PDB entry 5TA8 | X-ray diffraction, 2.60 A resolution | chain A

Chain A:
Name: Serine/threonine-protein kinase PLK1
Source organism: Homo sapiens
Notes: EC 2.7.11.21
UniProt: P53350 (PLK1_HUMAN); residues 13-345 here = UniProt positions 13-345
Sequence (358 residues; numbered -12 to 345; the number before each row is that of its first residue; numbers below 1 keep their minus sign (Met-12 is residue -12)):
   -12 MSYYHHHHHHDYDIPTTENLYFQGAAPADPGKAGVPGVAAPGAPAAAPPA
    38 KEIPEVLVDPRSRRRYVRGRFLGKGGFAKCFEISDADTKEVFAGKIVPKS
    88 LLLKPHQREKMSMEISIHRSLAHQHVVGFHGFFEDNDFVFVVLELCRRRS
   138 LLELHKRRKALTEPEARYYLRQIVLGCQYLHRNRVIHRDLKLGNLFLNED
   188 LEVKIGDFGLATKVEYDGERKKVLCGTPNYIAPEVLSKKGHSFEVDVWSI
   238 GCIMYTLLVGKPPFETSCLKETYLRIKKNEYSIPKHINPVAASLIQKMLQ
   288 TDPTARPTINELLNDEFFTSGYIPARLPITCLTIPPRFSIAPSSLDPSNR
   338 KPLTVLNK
Not modelled in the structure: -12 to 36, 331-345
Sequence notes: initiating methionine (-12); expression tag (-11 to 12); conflict Val210 (Thr in P53350)
Ion coordination: Zn2+: Cys212, Cys255
Residues lining bound ligands: 79C (4-[(9-cyclopentyl-7,7-difluoro-5-methyl-6-oxo-6,7,8,9-tetrahydro-5H-pyrimido[4,5-b][1,4]diazepin-2-yl)amino]-3-methoxy-N-(1-methylpiperidin-4-yl)benzamide): Arg57, Phe58, Leu59, Gly60, Lys61, Gly62, Cys67, Glu69, Ala80, Lys82, Val114, Leu130, Glu131, Leu132, Cys133, Arg134, Arg136, Phe183
Swiss-Prot annotation at these positions:
  - region: Asp194 to Glu221 (Activation loop)
  - motif: Arg337 to Leu340 (D-box that targets the protein for proteasomal degradation in anaphase)
  - active site: Asp176 (Proton acceptor)
  - binding site (ATP): Leu59 to Cys67, Lys82, Glu131, Lys178 to Asn181, Asp194
  - modified residue: Ser103 (Phosphoserine), Ser137 (Phosphoserine), Thr214 (Phosphothreonine), Ser269 (Phosphoserine), Ser335 (Phosphoserine)
  - cross-link (Glycyl lysine isopeptide (Lys-Gly)): Lys19 (interchain with G-Cter in ubiquitin), Lys338 (interchain with G-Cter in SUMO2)
  - mutagenesis: Cys67 (C67V: In analog-sensitive mutant; enlarged catalytic pocket to accommodate purine analogs; when associated with G-130), Lys82 (K82M: Loss of kinase activity. No effect on S-phase progression; K82R: Loss of kinase activity. No effect on RIOK2-binding), Leu130 (L130G: In analog-sensitive mutant; enlarged catalytic pocket to accommodate purine analogs; when associated with V-67), Ser137 (S137A: No change in activity. Increases activity and restores recovery after DNA damage checkpoint; when associated with D-210; S137D: Increases activity. Results in a block in G1/S), Asp176 (D176N: Abolishes kinase activity), Asp194 (D194A: Does not interfere with FRY-binding), Arg337 (R337A: Interferes with ubiquitination and subsequent proteasomal degradation in anaphase; when associated with A-340), Leu340 (L340A: Interferes with ubiquitination and subsequent proteasomal degradation in anaphase; when associated with A-337)

Summary:
Bound to chain A: compound 79C. The Zn2+ site is built by Cys212 and Cys255. Curated annotation (UniProt)
lists active-site residue Asp176, 16 ATP-binding residues and 8 mutagenesis sites.
Chain A is Serine/threonine-protein kinase PLK1 (Homo sapiens); the structure, Crystal structure of PLK1 in
complex with a novel 5,6-dihydroimidazolo[1,5-f]pteridine inhibitor, was determined by X-ray diffraction (same
publication as 5TA6).
